Entry 8P9D (X-ray diffraction, 2.70 A resolution); this record covers chains B and D of the 6 polymer chains in the assembly.

== Chain B (and D) ==
Molecule: Tumor protein p73
Source organism: Homo sapiens
Notes: chain D of this document is another copy of the same molecule, construct and numbering; everything in this record applies to it too
UniProt: O15350 (P73_HUMAN); residues 351-398 here = UniProt positions 351-398
Chain sequence (50 residues; row label = number of the first residue in the row):
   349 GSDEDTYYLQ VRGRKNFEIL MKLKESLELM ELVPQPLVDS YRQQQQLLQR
Unresolved in the structure: 349, 398 (chain D: 349-351, 398)
Sequence notes: expression tag (349-350); conflict Lys-363 (Glu in O15350)

== Interface between chain B and chain D ==
Pairs across the interface (48; chain B residue first):
  Ser-350(B) / Arg-362(D)
  Asp-351(B) / Gly-361(D)
  Asp-351(B) / Arg-362(D)
  Asp-353(B) / Val-359(D)
  Asp-353(B) / Arg-360(D)
  Asp-353(B) / Gly-361(D)  hydrogen bond (backbone-backbone)
  Thr-354(B) / Gln-358(D)
  Thr-354(B) / Val-359(D)
  Tyr-355(B) / Gln-358(D)
  Tyr-355(B) / Val-359(D)  hydrogen bond (backbone-backbone)
  Tyr-355(B) / Gly-361(D)
  Tyr-355(B) / Arg-362(D)
  Tyr-355(B) / Phe-365(D)  hydrophobic
  Tyr-356(B) / Leu-357(D)
  Tyr-356(B) / Phe-365(D)
  Leu-357(B) / Tyr-356(D)
  Leu-357(B) / Leu-357(D)  hydrogen bond (backbone-backbone)
  Leu-357(B) / Leu-368(D)  hydrophobic
  Leu-357(B) / Met-369(D)  hydrophobic
  Gln-358(B) / Thr-354(D)
  Gln-358(B) / Tyr-355(D)
  Gln-358(B) / Tyr-356(D)
  Gln-358(B) / Lys-372(D)
  Val-359(B) / Asp-353(D)
  Val-359(B) / Thr-354(D)
  Val-359(B) / Tyr-355(D)  hydrogen bond (backbone-backbone)
  Val-359(B) / Glu-376(D)
  Arg-360(B) / Asp-353(D)
  Arg-360(B) / Glu-376(D)  hydrogen bond (backbone-side chain)
  Gly-361(B) / Glu-352(D)
  Gly-361(B) / Asp-353(D)  hydrogen bond (backbone-backbone)
  Gly-361(B) / Tyr-355(D)
  Arg-362(B) / Tyr-355(D)  hydrogen bond
  Asn-364(B) / Leu-375(D)
  Phe-365(B) / Tyr-355(D)  hydrophobic
  Phe-365(B) / Tyr-356(D)
  Leu-368(B) / Leu-357(D)  hydrophobic
  Leu-368(B) / Leu-368(D)
  Leu-368(B) / Leu-371(D)  hydrophobic
  Leu-368(B) / Leu-375(D)  hydrophobic
  Met-369(B) / Leu-357(D)  hydrophobic
  Leu-371(B) / Leu-371(D)  hydrophobic
  Lys-372(B) / Gln-358(D)  hydrogen bond (side chain-backbone)
  Leu-375(B) / Asn-364(D)
  Glu-376(B) / Val-359(D)
  Glu-376(B) / Arg-360(D)  hydrogen bond (side chain-backbone)
  Glu-379(B) / Arg-360(D)
  Glu-379(B) / Asn-364(D)
Interface residues without a listed pair, chain B (23 interface residues in all): Glu-352, Ile-367
Interface residues without a listed pair, chain D (20 interface residues in all): Ile-367

== Overview ==
23 residues of chain B and 20 residues of chain D are in contact; the contacts include 9 hydrogen bonds. Among
the polar pairs are Arg-360(B)/Glu-376(D), Arg-362(B)/Tyr-355(D) and Lys-372(B)/Gln-358(D).
Chain B and chain D are both Tumor protein p73 (Homo sapiens); the structure, Crystal structure of p63-p73
heterotetramer (tetramerisation domain) in complex with darpin 1810 A2, was determined by X-ray diffraction
together with 8P9C and 8P9E from the same study.
